5XXV - chains A and C of the 18 polymer chains in the assembly; structure by electron microscopy, 6.46 A resolution (low resolution: residue-level contacts below are approximate; hydrogen-bond / salt-bridge calls are withheld).

Chain A (and C):
Protein: Tubulin alpha-1A chain
From: Sus scrofa
Notes: chain C of this document is another copy of the same molecule, construct and numbering; everything in this record applies to it too
UniProtKB: P02550 (TBA1A_PIG); residues 2-439 here = UniProt positions 2-439
Sequence (438 residues; numbered 2 to 439; the number before each row is that of its first residue):
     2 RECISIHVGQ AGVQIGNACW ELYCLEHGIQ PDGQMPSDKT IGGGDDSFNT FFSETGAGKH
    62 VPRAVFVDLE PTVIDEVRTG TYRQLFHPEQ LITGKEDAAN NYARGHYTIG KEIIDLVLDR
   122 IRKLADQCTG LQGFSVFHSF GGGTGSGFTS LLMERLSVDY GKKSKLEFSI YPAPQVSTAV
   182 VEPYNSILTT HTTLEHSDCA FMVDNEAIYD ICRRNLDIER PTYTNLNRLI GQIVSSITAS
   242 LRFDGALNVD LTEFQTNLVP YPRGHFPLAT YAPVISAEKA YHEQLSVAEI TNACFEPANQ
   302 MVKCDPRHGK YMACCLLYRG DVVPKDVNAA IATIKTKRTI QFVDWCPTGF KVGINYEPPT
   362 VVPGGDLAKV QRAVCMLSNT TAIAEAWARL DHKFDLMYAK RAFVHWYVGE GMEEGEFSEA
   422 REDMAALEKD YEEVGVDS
Disordered / not traced: 39-48
Swiss-Prot annotation at these positions:
  - active site: Glu254
  - binding site (GTP): Gly10, Gln11, Ala12, Gln15, Glu71, Ala99, Ser140, Gly143, Gly144, Thr145, Gly146, Thr179, Glu183, Asn206, Tyr224, Asn228, Leu252
  - binding site (Mg(2+)): Glu71
  - modified residue: Lys40 (N6-acetyllysine), Tyr282 (3'-nitrotyrosine), Ser439 (Phosphoserine)
Small-molecule neighbours:
  - GDP (guanosine-5'-diphosphate): Ala247, Leu248, Glu254, Lys352
  - GTP (guanosine-5'-triphosphate): Gly10, Gln11, Ala12, Gln15, Ile16, Asp98, Ala99, Ala100, Asn101, Ser140, Gly143, Gly144, Thr145, Gly146, Ile171, Thr179, Glu183, Asn206, Tyr224, Asn228, Ile231

Chain A / chain C interface:
Contacting residue pairs (17; chain A residue first):
  Asp33(A) with His283(C)
  Gly34(A) with His283(C)
  Glu55(A) with Gln285(C)
  Thr56(A) with His283(C); Glu284(C); Gln285(C)
  Gly57(A) with Gln285(C)
  Lys60(A) with His283(C)
  Val62(A) with His283(C)
  Gln85(A) with His283(C)
  His88(A) with Lys280(C); Tyr282(C); Glu284(C)
  Glu90(A) with Lys280(C)
  Lys124(A) with Glu284(C)
  Asp127(A) with Lys338(C)
  Gln128(A) with Glu290(C)
Also at the interface, not in a pair above, chain A (16 interface residues in all): His61, Leu86, Pro89

In short:
16 residues of chain A face 7 of chain C across their interface. Ligands of chain A: GTP and GDP. Curated
annotation (UniProt) lists active-site residue Glu254(A), 17 GTP-binding residues and Mg2+-binding residue
Glu71(A) on chain A.
Chain A and chain C are both Tubulin alpha-1A chain (Sus scrofa); the structure, GDP-microtubule complexed
with KIF5C in AMPPNP state, was determined by electron microscopy together with 5XXT, 5XXW and 5XXX from the
same study.
